6EN9 - chains T and M of the 4 polymer chains in the assembly; structure by X-ray diffraction, 1.50 A resolution.

Chain T:
Name: Hydrogenase-2 small chain
Source organism: Escherichia coli
Notes: EC 1.12.99.6
UniProtKB: P69741 (MBHT_ECOLI); residues 2-294 here correspond to UniProt positions 39-331 (UniProt number = residue number + 37)
Chain sequence (298 residues; each row starts with the number of its first residue):
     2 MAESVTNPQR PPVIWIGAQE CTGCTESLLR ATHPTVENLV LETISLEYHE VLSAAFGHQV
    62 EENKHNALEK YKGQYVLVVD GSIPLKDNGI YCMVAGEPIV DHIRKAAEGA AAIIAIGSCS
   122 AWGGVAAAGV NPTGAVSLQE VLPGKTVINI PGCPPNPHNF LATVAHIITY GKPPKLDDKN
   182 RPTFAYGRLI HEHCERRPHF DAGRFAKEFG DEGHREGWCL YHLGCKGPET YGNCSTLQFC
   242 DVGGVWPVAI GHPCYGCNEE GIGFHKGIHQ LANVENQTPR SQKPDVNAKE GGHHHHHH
Disordered / not traced: 2-9, 277-299
Sequence notes: conflict His-294 (Asn331 in P69741); expression tag (295-299)
UniProt features mapped onto this chain:
  - binding site ([4Fe-4S] cluster): Cys-22, Cys-25, Cys-120, Cys-154, His-192, Cys-195, Cys-220, Cys-226
  - binding site ([3Fe-4S] cluster): Cys-235, Cys-255, Cys-258
Ion coordination: 4Fe-4S cluster Fe site 1: Cys-22, Cys-25, Cys-120, Cys-154; 4Fe-4S cluster Fe site 2: His-192, Cys-195, Cys-220, Cys-226; 3Fe-4S cluster Fe: Cys-235, Cys-255, Cys-258
Ligand contacts:
  - 3Fe-4S cluster (F3S): Ile-191, Thr-231, Cys-235, Phe-240, Trp-247, Pro-248, Cys-255, Tyr-256, Gly-257, Cys-258, Asn-259
  - 4Fe-4S cluster (SF4), molecule 1: Glu-21, Cys-22, Gly-24, Cys-25, Gly-82, Gly-118, Ser-119, Cys-120, Val-126, Gly-153, Cys-154, Pro-155
  - 4Fe-4S cluster (SF4), molecule 2: Ile-191, His-192, Cys-195, Arg-197, Arg-198, Phe-201, Cys-220, Leu-221, Tyr-222, Cys-226, Gly-228, Pro-229, Val-249

Chain M:
Name: Hydrogenase-2 large chain
Source organism: Escherichia coli
Notes: EC 1.12.99.6
UniProtKB: P0ACE0 (MBHM_ECOLI); numbering as in UniProt (aligned over 1-567)
Chain sequence (567 residues; each row starts with the number of its first residue):
     1 MSQRITIDPV TRIEGHLRID CEIENGVVSK AWASGTMWRG MEEIVKNRDP RDAWMIVQRI
    61 CGVCTTTHAL SSVRAAESAL NIDVPVNAQY IRNIILAAHT THDHIVHFYQ LSALDWVDIT
   121 SALQADPTKA SEMLKGVSTW HLNSPEEFTK VQNKIKDLVA SGQLGIFANG YWGHPAMKLP
   181 PEVNLIAVAH YLQALECQRD ANRVVALLGG KTPHIQNLAV GGVANPINLD GLGVLNLERL
   241 MYIKSFIDKL SDFVEQVYKV DTAVIAAFYP EWLTRGKGAV NYLSVPEFPT DSKNGSFLFP
   301 GGYIENADLS SYRPITSHSD EYLIKGIQES AKHSWYKDEA PQAPWEGTTI PAYDGWSDDG
   361 KYSWVKSPTF YGKTVEVGPL ANMLVKLAAG RESTQNKLNE IVAIYQKLTG NTLEVAQLHS
   421 TLGRIIGRTV HCCELQDILQ NQYSALITNI GKGDHTTFVK PNIPATGEFK GVGFLEAPRG
   481 MLSHWMVIKD GIISNYQAVV PSTWNSGPRN FNDDVGPYEQ SLVGTPVADP NKPLEVVRTI
   541 HSFDPCMACA VHVVDADGNE VVSVKVL
Disordered / not traced: 1, 553-567
UniProt features mapped onto this chain:
  - binding site (Ni(2+)): Cys-61, Cys-64, Cys-546, Cys-549
  - site: His-552, Val-553 (Cleavage)
Ion coordination: Mg2+: Glu-42, Ala-498; Ni2+: Cys-61, Cys-64, Cys-546, Cys-549; carbonmonoxide-(dicyano) iron Fe: Cys-64, Cys-549
Ligand contacts: carbonmonoxide-(dicyano) iron (FCO): Cys-64, Thr-67, His-68, Ala-477, Pro-478, Arg-479, Leu-482, Val-500, Pro-501, Ser-502, Cys-546, Cys-549
Reported in the primary citation:
  - catalytic residues: Glu-14 (citing earlier work)

How chain T and chain M interact:
Residue-residue contacts (181):
  Gln-10(T) / Ser-161(M)  hydrogen bond (side chain-backbone)
  Gln-10(T) / Gln-163(M)
  Arg-11(T) / Leu-158(M)
  Arg-11(T) / Ser-161(M)  hydrogen bond
  Arg-11(T) / Gln-163(M)  hydrogen bond (backbone-side chain)
  Gly-18(T) / His-16(M)  hydrogen bond (backbone-side chain)
  Ala-19(T) / His-16(M)  hydrogen bond (backbone-side chain)
  Gln-20(T) / Met-37(M)
  Gln-20(T) / Trp-38(M)  hydrogen bond (side chain-backbone)
  Gln-20(T) / Arg-39(M)
  Glu-21(T) / Glu-14(M)
  Glu-21(T) / His-16(M)  salt bridge
  Glu-21(T) / Met-37(M)
  Cys-22(T) / Glu-14(M)
  Cys-22(T) / Arg-39(M)
  Cys-22(T) / Arg-59(M)
  Cys-22(T) / Ile-60(M)
  Cys-22(T) / Cys-61(M)
  Cys-22(T) / Gly-62(M)  hydrogen bond (backbone-backbone)
  Cys-22(T) / Val-63(M)
  Cys-22(T) / His-214(M)  hydrogen bond
  Thr-23(T) / Glu-14(M)  hydrogen bond
  Thr-23(T) / Val-63(M)
  Gly-24(T) / Gly-62(M)
  Gly-24(T) / Pro-213(M)
  Glu-27(T) / Gly-62(M)
  Glu-27(T) / Val-63(M)
  Glu-27(T) / His-102(M)  salt bridge
  Glu-27(T) / Pro-213(M)
  Ser-28(T) / Pro-213(M)
  Leu-30(T) / Val-106(M)  hydrophobic
  Leu-30(T) / Gln-198(M)  hydrogen bond (backbone-side chain)
  Leu-30(T) / Arg-199(M)
  Arg-31(T) / His-102(M)
  Arg-31(T) / Asn-202(M)
  Arg-31(T) / Thr-212(M)  hydrogen bond
  Arg-31(T) / Pro-213(M)
  Ala-32(T) / Arg-199(M)
  Thr-33(T) / Arg-203(M)
  Thr-36(T) / Arg-199(M)
  Val-37(T) / Leu-195(M)  hydrophobic
  Glu-38(T) / Leu-192(M)
  Glu-38(T) / Leu-195(M)
  Glu-38(T) / Arg-199(M)  salt bridge
  Ser-46(T) / Gln-163(M)
  Leu-47(T) / Gly-165(M)
  Leu-47(T) / Ile-166(M)  hydrogen bond (backbone-backbone)
  Glu-51(T) / Pro-9(M)
  Glu-51(T) / Thr-11(M)
  Glu-51(T) / Arg-12(M)  hydrogen bond (backbone-backbone)
  Val-52(T) / Arg-12(M)
  Val-52(T) / Leu-111(M)
  Leu-53(T) / Arg-12(M)
  Leu-53(T) / Ile-166(M)  hydrophobic
  Ser-54(T) / Thr-11(M)  hydrogen bond (backbone-side chain)
  Ser-54(T) / Arg-12(M)  hydrogen bond (backbone-side chain)
  Ser-54(T) / Ile-166(M)
  Ala-55(T) / Arg-12(M)  hydrogen bond (backbone-side chain)
  Ala-55(T) / Ile-166(M)  hydrogen bond (backbone-backbone)
  Ala-55(T) / Tyr-171(M)
  Ala-55(T) / Trp-172(M)  hydrophobic
  Ala-56(T) / Thr-11(M)  hydrogen bond (backbone-side chain)
  Ala-56(T) / Ala-168(M)
  Ala-56(T) / Asn-169(M)
  Ala-56(T) / Tyr-171(M)
  Phe-57(T) / Ile-7(M)  hydrophobic
  Phe-57(T) / Pro-9(M)
  Phe-57(T) / Thr-11(M)
  Phe-57(T) / Tyr-171(M)  hydrogen bond (backbone-side chain)
  Phe-57(T) / Pro-533(M)
  Phe-57(T) / Leu-534(M)
  Phe-57(T) / Val-537(M)  hydrophobic
  Gly-58(T) / Asp-8(M)
  Gly-58(T) / Pro-9(M)  hydrogen bond (backbone-backbone)
  His-59(T) / Thr-6(M)  hydrogen bond (side chain-backbone)
  Gln-60(T) / Asn-169(M)  hydrogen bond (backbone-side chain)
  Gln-60(T) / Tyr-171(M)  hydrogen bond
  Gln-60(T) / Asn-531(M)  hydrogen bond (side chain-backbone)
  Gln-60(T) / Lys-532(M)
  Val-61(T) / Pro-9(M)  hydrophobic
  Val-61(T) / Thr-11(M)
  Glu-62(T) / Pro-9(M)
  Glu-63(T) / Asn-169(M)  hydrogen bond
  Asn-64(T) / Ala-168(M)  hydrogen bond (side chain-backbone)
  Asn-64(T) / Asn-169(M)  hydrogen bond
  Tyr-72(T) / Gln-163(M)  hydrogen bond
  Ile-91(T) / Tyr-353(M)  hydrophobic
  Ile-91(T) / Trp-364(M)
  Tyr-92(T) / Thr-36(M)
  Tyr-92(T) / Met-37(M)
  Tyr-92(T) / Trp-38(M)  hydrogen bond (backbone-backbone)
  Tyr-92(T) / Trp-364(M)  hydrophobic
  Cys-93(T) / His-16(M)
  Cys-93(T) / Thr-36(M)
  Cys-93(T) / Met-37(M)  hydrophobic
  Met-94(T) / Thr-36(M)  hydrogen bond (backbone-side chain)
  Val-95(T) / Asp-8(M)
  Val-95(T) / His-16(M)
  Ala-96(T) / Asp-8(M)  hydrogen bond (backbone-side chain)
  Gly-97(T) / Asp-8(M)
  Val-126(T) / Met-41(M)  hydrophobic
  Val-126(T) / Ile-44(M)
  Val-126(T) / Ile-56(M)  hydrophobic
  Val-126(T) / Arg-59(M)
  Ala-127(T) / Ile-44(M)
  Ala-129(T) / Ile-44(M)
  Gly-130(T) / Arg-48(M)
  Val-131(T) / Glu-43(M)
  Pro-133(T) / Trp-38(M)  hydrophobic
  Pro-133(T) / Arg-39(M)
  Pro-133(T) / Gly-40(M)
  Pro-133(T) / Ile-44(M)
  Thr-134(T) / Trp-38(M)
  Thr-134(T) / Arg-39(M)
  Cys-154(T) / Arg-59(M)  hydrogen bond (backbone-side chain)
  Cys-154(T) / Lys-211(M)
  Cys-154(T) / His-214(M)
  Pro-155(T) / Pro-213(M)
  Pro-155(T) / His-214(M)
  Arg-197(T) / Gly-233(M)  hydrogen bond (side chain-backbone)
  Glu-209(T) / Phe-458(M)
  Glu-209(T) / Lys-460(M)  salt bridge
  Phe-210(T) / Ala-219(M)  hydrophobic
  Phe-210(T) / Val-223(M)
  Phe-210(T) / Ala-224(M)  hydrophobic
  Phe-210(T) / Phe-458(M)
  Gly-211(T) / Thr-457(M)
  His-215(T) / Ala-224(M)  hydrogen bond (side chain-backbone)
  His-215(T) / Pro-226(M)
  His-215(T) / Val-234(M)
  Arg-216(T) / Pro-226(M)
  Arg-216(T) / Ile-227(M)  hydrogen bond (side chain-backbone)
  Arg-216(T) / Asn-228(M)  hydrogen bond (backbone-side chain)
  Arg-216(T) / Val-234(M)
  Arg-216(T) / His-455(M)  hydrogen bond
  Glu-217(T) / Asn-228(M)  hydrogen bond
  Glu-217(T) / Leu-232(M)
  Glu-217(T) / Val-234(M)
  Gly-218(T) / Val-234(M)
  Phe-240(T) / Lys-211(M)
  Cys-241(T) / Ala-206(M)  hydrophobic
  Cys-241(T) / Thr-212(M)
  Val-243(T) / Arg-203(M)
  Val-243(T) / Tyr-242(M)  hydrogen bond (backbone-side chain)
  Gly-244(T) / Arg-239(M)  hydrogen bond (backbone-side chain)
  Val-246(T) / Ala-206(M)
  Val-246(T) / Leu-207(M)  hydrophobic
  Val-246(T) / Gly-210(M)
  Val-246(T) / Lys-211(M)
  Trp-247(T) / Gly-210(M)  hydrogen bond (backbone-backbone)
  Pro-248(T) / Gly-210(M)
  Pro-248(T) / Lys-211(M)
  Pro-248(T) / Gln-216(M)
  Ala-250(T) / Gly-233(M)
  Ile-251(T) / Leu-207(M)
  Ile-251(T) / Leu-208(M)
  Ile-251(T) / Gly-210(M)
  Ile-251(T) / Asn-217(M)
  Ile-251(T) / Ala-224(M)
  Ile-251(T) / Asn-225(M)
  Ile-251(T) / Pro-226(M)
  Gly-252(T) / Ala-224(M)
  His-253(T) / Trp-54(M)
  His-253(T) / Gln-216(M)
  His-253(T) / Leu-218(M)
  His-253(T) / Ala-224(M)
  Pro-254(T) / Gln-216(M)  hydrogen bond (backbone-side chain)
  Cys-255(T) / Gln-216(M)
  Tyr-256(T) / Met-55(M)  hydrophobic
  Tyr-256(T) / Ile-56(M)
  Tyr-256(T) / Gln-216(M)
  Phe-265(T) / Arg-48(M)  hydrogen bond (backbone-side chain)
  Phe-265(T) / Met-55(M)
  Phe-265(T) / Arg-59(M)
  His-266(T) / Arg-48(M)
  Gly-268(T) / Asp-52(M)
  Ile-269(T) / Arg-51(M)
  Ile-269(T) / Asp-52(M)  hydrogen bond (backbone-side chain)
  Ile-269(T) / Trp-54(M)
  Ile-269(T) / Met-55(M)  hydrophobic
  His-270(T) / Arg-51(M)
Also at the interface, not in a pair above, chain T (84 interface residues in all): Leu-42, Glu-48, Tyr-49, His-50, Lys-71, Gly-245
Also at the interface, not in a pair above, chain M (94 interface residues in all): Ile-13, Gly-15, Thr-65, Gln-110, Leu-114, Lys-154, Gly-162, Phe-167, Gly-170, Glu-196, Gly-209, Gly-231, Phe-246, Pro-351, Ala-548

Summary:
84 residues of chain T face 94 of chain M across their interface; the contacts include 44 hydrogen bonds and 4
salt bridges. Polar contacts include Glu-21(T)/His-16(M), Glu-27(T)/His-102(M) and Glu-38(T)/Arg-199(M). Bound
to chain T: 4Fe-4S cluster and 3Fe-4S cluster. Bound to chain M: carbonmonoxide-(dicyano) iron. The paper
reports the catalytic residue Glu-14(M).
Here chain T is Hydrogenase-2 small chain and chain M is Hydrogenase-2 large chain, both from Escherichia
coli. Entry 6EN9 (E. coli Hydrogenase-2 (hydrogen reduced form)) was determined by X-ray diffraction,
deposited together with 6EHQ and 6EHS.
